PDB entry 3CCS | X-ray diffraction, 2.95 A resolution | chains C and 0 of the 31 polymer chains in the assembly

[Chain C]
Protein: 50S ribosomal protein L4P
Organism: Haloarcula marismortui
UniProt: P12735 (RL4_HALMA); numbering as in UniProt (aligned over 1-246)
Amino-acid sequence (246 residues; row label = number of the first residue in the row):
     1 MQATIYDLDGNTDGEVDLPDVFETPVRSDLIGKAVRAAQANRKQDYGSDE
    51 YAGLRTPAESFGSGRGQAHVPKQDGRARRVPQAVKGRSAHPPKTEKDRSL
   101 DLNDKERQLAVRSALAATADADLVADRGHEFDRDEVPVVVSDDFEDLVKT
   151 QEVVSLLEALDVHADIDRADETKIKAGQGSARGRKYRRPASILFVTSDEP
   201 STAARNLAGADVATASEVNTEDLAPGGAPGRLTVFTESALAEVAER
Metal / ion sites: Na+ site 1: Asp45, Lys96; Na+ site 2: Arg55 (shared with G464(0), G475(0) of chain 0)

[Chain 0]
Molecule: 23S ribosomal RNA
Organism: Haloarcula marismortui
Notes: engineered mutation(s): G2099A, G2482A
Sequence (2923 nucleotides; each row starts with the number of its first residue):
     1 GUUGGCUACUAUGCCAGCUGGUGGAUUGCUCGGCUCAGGCGCUGAUGAAG
    51 GACGUGCCAAGCUGCGAUAAGCUGUGGGGAGCCGCACGGAGGCGAAGAAC
   101 CACAGAUUUCCGAAUGAGAAUCUCUCUAACAAUUGCUUCGCGCAAUGAGG
   151 AACCCCGAGAACUGAAACAUCUCAGUAUCGGGAGGAACAGAAAACGCAAC
   201 GUGAUGUCGUUAGUAACCGCGAGUGAACGCGAUACAGCCCAAACCGAAGC
   251 CCUCACGGGCAAUGUGGUGUCAGGGCUACCUCUCAUCAGCCGACCGUCUU
   301 CACGAAGUCUCUUGGAAUAGAGCGUGAUACAGGGUGACAACCCCGUACUG
   351 AAGACCAGUACGCUGUGCGGUAGUGCCAGAGUAGCGGGGGUUGGAUAUCC
   401 CUCGCGAAUAACGCAGGCAUCGACUGCGAAGGCUAAACACAACCUGAGAC
   451 CGAUAGUGAACAAGUAGUGUGAACGAACGCUGCAAAGUACCCUCAGAAGG
   501 GAGGCGAAAUAGAGCAUGAAAUCAGUUGGCGAUCGAGCGACAGGGCAUAC
   551 AAGGUCCCUUGACGAAUGACCGAGACGCGAGUCUCCAGUAAGACUCACGG
   601 GAAGCCGAUGUUCUGUCGUACGUUUUGAAAAACGAGCCAGGGAGUGUGUC
   651 UGUAUGGCAAGUCUAACCGGAGUAUCCGGGGAGGCACAGGGAAACCGACA
   701 UGGCCGCAGGGCUUUGCCCGAGGGCCGCCGUCUUCAAGGGCGGGGAGCCA
   751 UGUGGACACGACCCGAAUCCGGACGAUCUACGCAUGGACAAGAUGAAGCG
   801 UGCCGAAAGGCACGUGGAAGUCUGUUAGAGUUGGUGUCCUACAAUACCCU
   851 CUCGUGAUCUAUGUGUAGGGGUGAAAGGCCCAUCGAGUCCGGCAACAGCU
   901 GGUUCCAAUCGAAACAUGUCGAAGCAUGACCUCCGCCGAGGUAGUCUGUG
   951 AGGUAGAGCGACCGAUUGGUGUGUCCGCCUCCGAGAGGAGUCGGCACACC
  1001 UGUCAAACUCCAAACUUACAGACGCUGUUUGACGCGGGGAUUCCGGUGCG
  1051 CGGGGUAAGCCUGUGUACCAGGAGGGGAACAACCCAGAGAUAGGUUAAGG
  1101 UCCCCAAGUGUGGAUUAAGUGUAAUCCUCUGAAGGUGGUCUCGAGCCCUA
  1151 GACAGCCGGGAGGUGAGCUUAGAAGCAGCUACCCUCUAAGAAAAGCGUAA
  1201 CAGCUUACCGGCCGAGGUUUGAGGCGCCCAAAAUGAUCGGGACUCAAAUC
  1251 CACCACCGAGACCUGUCCGUACCACUCAUACUGGUAAUCGAGUAGAUUGG
  1301 CGCUCUAAUUGGAUGGAAGCAGGGGCGAGAGCUCCUGUGGACCGAUUAGU
  1351 GACGAAAAUCCUGGCCAUAGUAGCAGCGAUAGUCGGGUGAGAACCCCGAC
  1401 GGCCUAAUGGAUAAGGGUUCCUCAGCACUGCUGAUCAGCUGAGGGUUAGC
  1451 CGGUCCUAAGUCUCACCGCAACUCGACUGAGACGAAAUGGGAAACAGGUU
  1501 AAUAUUCCUGUGCCAUCAUGCAGUGAAAGUUGACGCCCUGGGGUCGAUCA
  1551 CGCCGGGCAUUCGCCCGGUCGAACCGUCCAACUCCGUGGAAGCCGUAAUG
  1601 GCAGGAAGCGGACGAACGGCGGCAUAGGGAAACGUGAUUCAACCUGGGGC
  1651 CCAUGAAAAGACGAGCAUGAUGUCCGUACCGAGAACCGACACAGGUGUCC
  1701 AUGGCGGCGAAAGCCAAGGCCUGUCGGGAGCAACCAACGUUAGGGAAUUC
  1751 GGCAAGUUAGUCCCGUACCUUCGGAAGAAGGGAUGCCUGCUCCGGAACGG
  1801 AGCAGGUCGCAGUGACUCGGAAGCUCGGACUGUCUAGUAACAACAUAGGU
  1851 GACCGCAAAUCCGCAAGGACUCGUACGGUCACUGAAUCCUGCCCAGUGCA
  1901 GGUAUCUGAACACCUCGUACAAGAGGACGAAGGACCUGUCAACGGCGGGG
  1951 GUAACUAUGACCCUCUUAAGGUAGCGUAGUACCUUGCCGCAUCAGUAGCG
  2001 GCUUGCAUGAAUGGAUUAACCAGAGCUUCACUGUCCCAACGUUGGGCCCG
  2051 GUGAACUGUACAUUCCAGUGCGGAGUCUGGAGACACCCAGGGGGAAGCAA
  2101 AGACCCUAUGGAGCUUUACUGCAGGCUGUCGCUGAGACGUGGUCGCCGAU
  2151 GUGCAGCAUAGGUAGGAGUCGUUACAGAGGUACCCGCGCUAGCGGGCCAC
  2201 CCAGACAACAGUGAAAUACUACCCGUCGGUGACUGCGACUCUCACUCCGG
  2251 GAGGAGGACACCGAUAGCCGGGCAGUUUGACUGGGGCGGUACGCGCUCGA
  2301 AAAGAUAUCGAGCGCGCCCUAUGGUCAUCUCAGCCGGGACAGAGACCCGG
  2351 CGAAGAGUGCAAGAGCAAAAGAUGACUUGACAGUGUUCUUCCCAACGAGG
  2401 AACGCUGACGCGAAAGCGUGGUCUAGCGAACCAAUUAGCCUGCUUGAUGC
  2451 GGGCAAUUGAUGACAGAAAAGCUACCCUAGGAAUAACAGAGUCGUCACUC
  2501 GCAAGAGCACAUAUCGACCGAGUGGCUUGCUACCUCGAUGUCGGUUCCCU
  2551 CCAUCCUGCCCGUGCAGAAGCGGGCAAGGGUGAGGUUGUUCGCCUAUUAA
  2601 AGGAGGUCGUGAGCUGGGUUUAGACCGUCGUGAGACAGGUCGGCUGCUAU
  2651 CUACUGGGUGUGUAAUGGUGUCUGACAAGAACGACCGUAUAGUACGAGAG
  2701 GAACUACGGUUGGUGGCCACUGGUGUACCGGUUGUUCGAGAGAGCACGUG
  2751 CCGGGUAGCCACGCCACACGGGGUAAGAGCUGAACGCAUCUAAGCUCGAA
  2801 ACCCACUUGGAAAAGAGACACCGCCGAGGUCCCGCGUACAAGACGCGGUC
  2851 GAUAGACUCGGGGUGUGCGCGUCGAGGUAACGAGACGUUAAGCCCACGAG
  2901 CACUAACAGACCAAAGCCAUCAU
Unresolved in the structure: 1-9, 126-127, 715, 971-998, 1560, 1952-1963, 2137-2236, 2339-2343, 2665-2666, 2915-2923
Modified / non-standard residues: 1MA (6-hydro-1-methyladenosine-5'-monophosphate) at position 628, OMU (o2'-methyluridine 5'-monophosphate) at position 2587, OMG (o2'-methylguanosine-5'-monophosphate) at position 2588, UR3 (3-methyluridine-5'-monophoshate) at position 2619, PSU (pseudouridine-5'-monophosphate) at position 2621
Metal / ion sites: Na+ site 1: U12, C2086; Mg2+ site 1 near G28 (its only coordinating residue here); Na+ site 2: C40, G41; Na+ site 3 near G56 (its only coordinating residue here); Sr2+ site 1: A86, C87; Na+ site 4 near U108 (its only coordinating residue here); Mg2+ site 2 near U115 (its only coordinating residue here); Na+ site 5: C130, U146; Na+ site 6: C141, G142; Sr2+ site 2: G147, A183 (shared with 1 residue of chain M); K+ site 1: C162, U172; Mg2+ site 3: C162, U2276; 54 more Na+ sites not listed; 66 more Mg2+ sites not listed; 55 more Sr2+ sites not listed; 1 more K+ sites not listed

[Interface between chain C and chain 0]
Contacting residue pairs (230; chain C residue first):
  Arg27(C) - G656(0)  hydrogen bond to the phosphate
  Arg27(C) - G657(0)  salt bridge to the phosphate
  Asp29(C) - G656(0)  sugar contact
  Leu30(C) - G656(0)  sugar contact
  Leu30(C) - G657(0)  sugar contact
  Lys33(C) - A750(0)  sugar contact
  Arg36(C) - A1348(0)  hydrogen bond to the sugar
  Arg36(C) - G1349(0)  salt bridge to the phosphate
  Ala38(C) - U675(0)  hydrogen bond to the sugar
  Ala38(C) - C676(0)  phosphate contact
  Gln39(C) - A1307(0)  hydrogen bond to the sugar
  Ala40(C) - A449(0)  base contact
  Asn41(C) - U675(0)  sugar contact
  Asn41(C) - C676(0)  hydrogen bond to the phosphate
  Arg42(C) - U675(0)  hydrogen bond to the sugar
  Lys43(C) - A449(0)  base contact
  Lys43(C) - U1306(0)  hydrogen bond to the sugar
  Gln44(C) - C36(0)  base contact
  Gln44(C) - A447(0)  hydrogen bond to the sugar
  Gln44(C) - G448(0)  hydrogen bond to the sugar
  Gln44(C) - A449(0)  hydrogen bond to the phosphate
  Gln44(C) - A674(0)  hydrogen bond to the base
  Asp45(C) - U35(0)  hydrogen bond to the sugar
  Asp45(C) - C36(0)  sugar contact
  Tyr46(C) - U35(0)  sugar contact
  Tyr46(C) - C450(0)  sugar contact
  Tyr46(C) - A1352(0)  hydrogen bond to the phosphate
  Gly47(C) - C34(0)  hydrogen bond to the sugar
  Gly47(C) - U35(0)  sugar contact
  Ser48(C) - C34(0)  sugar contact
  Ser48(C) - U457(0)  phosphate contact
  Ser48(C) - A1352(0)  base contact
  Asp49(C) - C34(0)  phosphate contact
  Asp49(C) - U35(0)  phosphate contact
  Asp49(C) - U457(0)  hydrogen bond to the phosphate
  Tyr51(C) - G458(0)  phosphate contact
  Ala52(C) - U457(0)  phosphate contact
  Ala52(C) - G458(0)  phosphate contact
  Gly53(C) - G458(0)  hydrogen bond to the phosphate
  Leu54(C) - A894(0)  base contact
  Arg55(C) - U457(0)  hydrogen bond to the phosphate
  Arg55(C) - G458(0)  salt bridge to the phosphate
  Thr56(C) - G475(0)  hydrogen bond to the phosphate
  Pro57(C) - C474(0)  phosphate contact
  Pro57(C) - G475(0)  phosphate contact
  Pro57(C) - C890(0)  phosphate contact
  Pro57(C) - G891(0)  phosphate contact
  Ser60(C) - A766(0)  hydrogen bond to the phosphate
  Gly62(C) - A766(0)  phosphate contact
  Gly62(C) - A767(0)  phosphate contact
  Ser63(C) - U1359(0)  base contact
  Ser63(C) - A2101(0)  sugar contact
  Ser63(C) - A2479(0)  phosphate contact
  Gly64(C) - A2100(0)  hydrogen bond to the phosphate
  Gly64(C) - A2101(0)  hydrogen bond to the phosphate
  Arg65(C) - A2101(0)  phosphate contact
  Gly66(C) - U1359(0)  base contact
  Gly66(C) - A2100(0)  phosphate contact
  Gly66(C) - A2101(0)  hydrogen bond to the phosphate
  Gln67(C) - U1359(0)  hydrogen bond to the base
  Gln67(C) - A2101(0)  phosphate contact
  Ala68(C) - U1359(0)  phosphate contact
  Ala68(C) - C1360(0)  phosphate contact
  Ala68(C) - C1361(0)  phosphate contact
  His69(C) - G765(0)  hydrogen bond to the sugar
  His69(C) - A766(0)  sugar contact
  His69(C) - U1359(0)  hydrogen bond to the base
  Val70(C) - C1360(0)  phosphate contact
  Val70(C) - C1361(0)  sugar contact
  Pro71(C) - G765(0)  phosphate contact
  Gln73(C) - C474(0)  hydrogen bond to the sugar
  Gln73(C) - G475(0)  phosphate contact
  Asp74(C) - G467(0)  base contact
  Asp74(C) - C474(0)  hydrogen bond to the sugar
  Asp74(C) - G475(0)  sugar contact
  Arg76(C) - A476(0)  hydrogen bond to the sugar
  Arg76(C) - U1362(0)  hydrogen bond to the phosphate
  Arg76(C) - G1363(0)  salt bridge to the phosphate
  Ala77(C) - C1361(0)  phosphate contact
  Ala77(C) - U1362(0)  hydrogen bond to the phosphate
  Arg78(C) - G475(0)  phosphate contact
  Arg78(C) - A476(0)  salt bridge to the phosphate
  Val80(C) - C764(0)  phosphate contact
  Val80(C) - G765(0)  phosphate contact
  Pro81(C) - G642(0)  sugar contact
  Pro81(C) - C763(0)  sugar contact
  Pro81(C) - C764(0)  sugar contact
  Gln82(C) - G641(0)  hydrogen bond to the base
  Gln82(C) - G642(0)  sugar contact
  Gln82(C) - C764(0)  hydrogen bond to the sugar
  Gln82(C) - A1358(0)  base contact
  Gln82(C) - C1360(0)  hydrogen bond to the sugar
  Gln82(C) - C1361(0)  sugar contact
  Ala83(C) - C1361(0)  sugar contact
  Val84(C) - U454(0)  base contact
  Val84(C) - A455(0)  phosphate contact
  Val84(C) - G640(0)  base contact
  Val84(C) - C1361(0)  hydrogen bond to the sugar
  Val84(C) - U1362(0)  sugar contact
  Lys85(C) - A455(0)  hydrogen bond to the phosphate
  Lys85(C) - G458(0)  hydrogen bond to the phosphate
  Lys85(C) - A459(0)  salt bridge to the phosphate
  Lys85(C) - A476(0)  phosphate contact
  Lys85(C) - A477(0)  salt bridge to the phosphate
  Arg87(C) - C763(0)  phosphate contact
  Arg87(C) - C764(0)  salt bridge to the phosphate
  Arg87(C) - A894(0)  hydrogen bond to the base
  Ser88(C) - G456(0)  phosphate contact
  Ser88(C) - A1352(0)  hydrogen bond to the base
  Ala89(C) - A643(0)  sugar contact
  His90(C) - A643(0)  phosphate contact
  His90(C) - G644(0)  phosphate contact
  His90(C) - U645(0)  sugar contact
  His90(C) - C762(0)  hydrogen bond to the sugar
  His90(C) - C763(0)  phosphate contact
  His90(C) - A1352(0)  sugar contact
  Pro91(C) - A1352(0)  sugar contact
  Pro92(C) - A1352(0)  base contact
  Lys93(C) - U645(0)  hydrogen bond to the base
  Lys93(C) - G646(0)  sugar contact
  Lys93(C) - G760(0)  base contact
  Thr94(C) - U35(0)  hydrogen bond to the phosphate
  Glu95(C) - G646(0)  sugar contact
  Glu95(C) - U647(0)  sugar contact
  Lys96(C) - G646(0)  salt bridge to the phosphate
  Lys96(C) - U647(0)  phosphate contact
  Lys96(C) - G1351(0)  salt bridge to the phosphate
  Asp97(C) - U647(0)  hydrogen bond to the phosphate
  Leu100(C) - U751(0)  phosphate contact
  Asp101(C) - A750(0)  hydrogen bond to the sugar
  Asp101(C) - U751(0)  hydrogen bond to the phosphate
  Leu102(C) - U664(0)  phosphate contact
  Asn103(C) - G657(0)  base contact
  Asn103(C) - C663(0)  hydrogen bond to the phosphate
  Asn103(C) - U664(0)  phosphate contact
  Asn103(C) - C749(0)  hydrogen bond to the sugar
  Asn103(C) - A750(0)  sugar contact
  Asp104(C) - U664(0)  hydrogen bond to the phosphate
  Lys105(C) - G657(0)  sugar contact
  Lys105(C) - C658(0)  hydrogen bond to the sugar
  Lys105(C) - U662(0)  salt bridge to the phosphate
  Lys105(C) - C663(0)  salt bridge to the phosphate
  Glu106(C) - G656(0)  hydrogen bond to the base
  Glu106(C) - G657(0)  sugar contact
  Arg107(C) - C677(0)  salt bridge to the phosphate
  Arg107(C) - G678(0)  salt bridge to the phosphate
  Gln108(C) - G678(0)  hydrogen bond to the phosphate
  Leu109(C) - G657(0)  phosphate contact
  Arg127(C) - A1308(0)  hydrogen bond to the phosphate
  Arg127(C) - U1309(0)  salt bridge to the phosphate
  Gly128(C) - U1309(0)  phosphate contact
  Gly128(C) - U1310(0)  phosphate contact
  Val148(C) - U328(0)  sugar contact
  Lys149(C) - A327(0)  salt bridge to the phosphate
  Lys149(C) - U328(0)  salt bridge to the phosphate
  Thr150(C) - A327(0)  sugar contact
  Thr150(C) - U328(0)  hydrogen bond to the phosphate
  Thr150(C) - A329(0)  phosphate contact
  Gln151(C) - G326(0)  phosphate contact
  Gln151(C) - A327(0)  phosphate contact
  Val154(C) - A327(0)  base contact
  Arg168(C) - U1309(0)  salt bridge to the phosphate
  Arg168(C) - U1310(0)  salt bridge to the phosphate
  Asp170(C) - C330(0)  hydrogen bond to the base
  Thr172(C) - A339(0)  phosphate contact
  Lys173(C) - U1310(0)  base contact
  Lys173(C) - G1311(0)  base contact
  Lys173(C) - G1344(0)  hydrogen bond to the base
  Lys173(C) - A1345(0)  base contact
  Ile174(C) - C338(0)  sugar contact
  Ile174(C) - C1342(0)  base contact
  Ile174(C) - C1343(0)  hydrogen bond to the base
  Lys175(C) - U1306(0)  salt bridge to the phosphate
  Lys175(C) - A1307(0)  salt bridge to the phosphate
  Lys175(C) - C1343(0)  phosphate contact
  Ala176(C) - C1343(0)  phosphate contact
  Ala176(C) - G1344(0)  phosphate contact
  Gly177(C) - C1305(0)  phosphate contact
  Gly177(C) - C1343(0)  hydrogen bond to the phosphate
  Gln178(C) - C29(0)  phosphate contact
  Gln178(C) - G452(0)  base contact
  Gln178(C) - C1305(0)  hydrogen bond to the phosphate
  Gly179(C) - C1305(0)  phosphate contact
  Gly179(C) - U1306(0)  phosphate contact
  Ala181(C) - U30(0)  phosphate contact
  Arg182(C) - C450(0)  salt bridge to the phosphate
  Arg182(C) - C451(0)  salt bridge to the phosphate
  Arg182(C) - G452(0)  hydrogen bond to the base
  Arg184(C) - G448(0)  hydrogen bond to the sugar
  Arg184(C) - A449(0)  sugar contact
  Arg184(C) - C450(0)  salt bridge to the phosphate
  Arg184(C) - C1305(0)  hydrogen bond to the phosphate
  Arg184(C) - U1306(0)  salt bridge to the phosphate
  Lys185(C) - G333(0)  phosphate contact
  Tyr186(C) - G332(0)  phosphate contact
  Tyr186(C) - G333(0)  phosphate contact
  Tyr186(C) - A339(0)  hydrogen bond to the phosphate
  Arg187(C) - A1308(0)  salt bridge to the phosphate
  Arg187(C) - U1309(0)  salt bridge to the phosphate
  Arg187(C) - U1310(0)  base contact
  Arg188(C) - C330(0)  base contact
  Pro189(C) - U1309(0)  phosphate contact
  Ala190(C) - U1309(0)  hydrogen bond to the phosphate
  Pro200(C) - G672(0)  base contact
  Thr202(C) - U328(0)  sugar contact
  Arg205(C) - U328(0)  phosphate contact
  Arg205(C) - A329(0)  salt bridge to the phosphate
  Arg205(C) - A347(0)  hydrogen bond to the sugar
  Asn206(C) - G326(0)  base contact
  Asn206(C) - A327(0)  hydrogen bond to the base
  Asn206(C) - A329(0)  phosphate contact
  Asn206(C) - C330(0)  hydrogen bond to the base
  Ala213(C) - G672(0)  base contact
  Thr214(C) - G672(0)  hydrogen bond to the base
  Ser216(C) - C677(0)  hydrogen bond to the sugar
  Glu217(C) - G670(0)  hydrogen bond to the base
  Glu217(C) - A671(0)  hydrogen bond to the sugar
  Glu217(C) - G672(0)  base contact
  Glu217(C) - C676(0)  base contact
  Glu217(C) - C677(0)  sugar contact
  Val218(C) - G672(0)  hydrogen bond to the base
  Asn219(C) - G672(0)  base contact
  Asn219(C) - C676(0)  hydrogen bond to the sugar
  Asp222(C) - G672(0)  hydrogen bond to the base
  Pro225(C) - A1308(0)  sugar contact
  Gly226(C) - A1307(0)  sugar contact
  Gly226(C) - A1308(0)  sugar contact
  Ala228(C) - A1308(0)  sugar contact
  Arg246(C) - C677(0)  hydrogen bond to the phosphate
  Arg246(C) - G678(0)  salt bridge to the phosphate
Other interface residues (no listed pair), chain C (119 interface residues in all): Ala37, Lys72, Gly75, Val111, Ser180, Gly183, Ala203, Leu207, Ala208, Val212, Glu221
Other interface residues (no listed pair), chain 0 (95 interface residues in all): C348, G680, G752, A761

[Summary]
119 residues of chain C face 95 of chain 0 across their interface, with 73 hydrogen bonds and 29 salt bridges.
Polar contacts include Gln44(C)-A674(0), Gln67(C)-U1359(0) and His69(C)-U1359(0). Asp45(C) and Lys96(C) form
the Na+ site 1.
Chain C is 50S ribosomal protein L4P and chain 0 is 23S ribosomal RNA, both from Haloarcula marismortui; the
structure, Structure of Anisomycin resistant 50S Ribosomal Subunit: 23S rRNA mutation G2482A, was determined
by X-ray diffraction together with 3CC2, 3CC4, 3CC7, 3CCE, 3CCJ, 3CCL and 6 further entries from the same
study.
